1LAF - chain E; structure by X-ray diffraction, 2.06 A resolution.

== Chain E ==
Name: Lysine, arginine, ornithine-binding protein
From: Salmonella typhimurium
UniProt: P02911 (ARGT_SALTY); residues 1-238 here correspond to UniProt positions 23-260 (UniProt number = residue number + 22)
Sequence (238 residues; each row starts with the number of its first residue):
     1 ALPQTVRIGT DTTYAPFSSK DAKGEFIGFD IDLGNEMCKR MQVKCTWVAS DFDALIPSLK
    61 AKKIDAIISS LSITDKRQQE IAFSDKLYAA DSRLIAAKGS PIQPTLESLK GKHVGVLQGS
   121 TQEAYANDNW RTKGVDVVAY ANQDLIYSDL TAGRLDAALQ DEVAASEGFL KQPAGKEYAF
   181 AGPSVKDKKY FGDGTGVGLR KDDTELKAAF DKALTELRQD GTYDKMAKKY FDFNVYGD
Differences from the reference sequence: conflict I102 (Val124 in P02911)
Disulfides: C38-C45
Ligand contacts: arginine (ARG): D11, Y14, F52, S69, S70, L71, S72, R77, L117, G119, S120, T121, Q122, D161

== Summary ==
Chain E binds arginine.
Chain E is Lysine, arginine, ornithine-binding protein (Salmonella typhimurium); the structure, Structural
bases for multiple ligand specificity of the periplasmic lysine-, arginine-, ornithine-binding protein, was
determined by X-ray diffraction together with 1LAG and 1LAH from the same study.
